PDB entry 3AGY | X-ray diffraction, 1.85 A resolution | chains B and F of the 5 polymer chains in the assembly

# Chain B
Name: DnaJ homolog subfamily B member 1
Source organism: Homo sapiens
UniProt: P25685 (DNJB1_HUMAN); numbering as in UniProt (aligned over 161-340)
Amino-acid sequence (181 residues; numbered 160 to 340; the number before each row is that of its first residue):
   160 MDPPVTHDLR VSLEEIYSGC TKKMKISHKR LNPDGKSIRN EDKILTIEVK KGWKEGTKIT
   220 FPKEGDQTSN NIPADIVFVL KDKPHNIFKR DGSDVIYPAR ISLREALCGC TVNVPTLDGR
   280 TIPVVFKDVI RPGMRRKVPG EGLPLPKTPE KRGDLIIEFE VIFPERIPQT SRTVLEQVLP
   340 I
Unresolved in the structure: 160-164
Sequence notes: expression tag (160)
UniProt features mapped onto this chain:
  - modified residue: T307 (Phosphothreonine)

# Chain F
Name: peptide of Heat shock cognate 71 kDa protein
UniProt: P11142 (HSP7C_HUMAN); residues 634-641 here correspond to UniProt positions 639-646 (UniProt number = residue number + 5)
Amino-acid sequence (8 residues; row label = number of the first residue in the row):
   634 GPTIEEVD
Unresolved in the structure: 634, 641

# How chain B and chain F interact
Contacting residue pairs (16; chain B residue first):
  W212(B) with I637(F), hydrophobic; E639(F), hydrogen bond
  K213(B) with V640(F)
  E214(B) with V640(F)
  G215(B) with V640(F)
  T216(B) with I637(F); E638(F); V640(F)
  K217(B) with T636(F); I637(F); E638(F), salt bridge
  I218(B) with P635(F), hydrophobic; T636(F)
  T219(B) with P635(F); T636(F), hydrogen bond (backbone-backbone)
  F220(B) with P635(F), hydrophobic
Interface residues without a listed pair, chain B (10 interface residues in all): T205

# Summary
10 residues of chain B and 6 residues of chain F are in contact; the contacts include 2 hydrogen bonds and 1
salt bridge. Among the polar pairs are K217(B)-E638(F), W212(B)-E639(F) and T219(B)-T636(F).
Chain B is DnaJ homolog subfamily B member 1 (Homo sapiens) and chain F is peptide of Heat shock cognate 71
kDa protein; the structure, Crystal structure of human Hsp40 Hdj1 peptide-binding domain complexed with a
C-terminal peptide of Hsp70, was determined by X-ray diffraction (same publication as 3AGX and 3AGZ).
